PDB entry 2UUA | X-ray diffraction, 2.90 A resolution | chains A and H of the 23 polymer chains in the assembly

[Chain A]
Molecule: 16S RRNA
From: Thermus thermophilus
Sequence (1522 nucleotides; row label = number of the first residue in the row; note: 47 numbers in that range are skipped by the numbering (no residue carries them; nothing is unmodelled there); a row labelled like 189A-189L holds insertion residues (189A, then the next letters in order); numbering starts at 0):
     0 UUUGUUGGAG AGUUUGAUCC UGGCUCAGGG UGAACGCUGG CGGCGUGCCU AAGACAUGCA
    60 AGUCGUGCGG GCCG
    76 CGGGGUUUU
    88 ACUCCG
    96 UGGUCAGCGG CGGACGGGUG AGUAACGCGU GGGU
  129A G
   130 ACCUACCCGG AAGAGGGGGA CAACCCGGGG AAACUCGGGC UAAUCCCCCA UGUGGACCCG
189A-189L CCCCUUGGGGUG
   190 UGUCCAAAGG GCUUU
   216 GCCCGCUUCC GGAUGGGCCC GCGUCCCAUC AGCUAGUUGG UGGGGUAAUG GCCCACCAAG
   276 GCGACGACGG GUAGCCGGUC UGAGAGGAUG GCCGGCCACA GGGGCACUGA GACACGGGCC
   336 CCACUCCUAC GGGAGGCAGC AGUUAGGAAU CUUCCGCAAU GGGCGCAAGC CUGACGGAGC
   396 GACGCCGCUU GGAGGAAGAA GCCCUUCGGG GUGUAAACUC CUGA
   441 ACCCGGGACG AAACCCCC
   460 GA
   470 CGAGGGGA
   479 CUGACGGUAC CGGGGUAA
   498 UAGCGCCGGC CAACUCCGUG CCAGCAGCCG CGGUAAUACG GAGGGCGCGA GCGUUACCCG
   558 GAUUCACUGG GCGUAAAGGG CGUGUAGGCG GCCUGGGGCG UCCCAUGUGA AAGACCACGG
   618 CUCAACCGUG GGGGAGCGUG GGAUACGCUC AGGCUAGACG GUGGGAGAGG GUGGUGGAAU
   678 UCCCGGAGUA GCGGUGAAAU GCGCAGAUAC CGGGAGGAAC GCCGAUGGCG AAGGCAGCCA
   738 CCUGGUCCAC CCGUGACGCU GAGGCGCGAA AGCGUGGGGA GCAAACCGGA UUAGAUACCC
   798 GGGUAGUCCA CGCCCUAAAC GAUGCGCGCU AGGUCUCUGG GUCU
   848 CCUGGGGGCC GAAGCUAACG CGUUAAGCGC GCCGCCUGGG GAGUACGGCC GCAAGGCUGA
   908 AACUCAAAGG AAUUGACGGG GGCCCGCACA AGCGGUGGAG CAUGUGGUUU AAUUCGAAGC
   968 AACGCGAAGA ACCUUACCAG GCCUUGACAU GCUA
 1001A G
  1002 GGAACCCGGG UGAAAGCCUG GGGUGCCCC
1030A-1030D GCGA
  1031 GGGGAGCCCU AGCACAGGUG CUGCAUGGCC GUCGUCAGCU CGUGCCGUGA GGUGUUGGGU
  1091 UAAGUCCCGC AACGAGCGCA ACCCCCGCCG UUAGUUGCCA GCGGUUCGGC CGGGCACUCU
  1151 AACGGGACUG CCCGCG
  1168 AAAGCGGGAG GAAGGAGGGG ACGACGUCUG GUCAGCAUGG CCCUUACGGC CUGGGCGACA
  1228 CACGUGCUAC AAUGCCCACU ACAAAGCGAU GCCACCCGGC AACGGGGAGC UAAUCGCAAA
  1288 AAGGUGGGCC CAGUUCGGAU UGGGGUCUGC AACCCGACCC CAUGAAGCCG GAAUCGCUAG
  1348 UAAUCGCGGA UCAGCC
 1363A A
  1364 UGCCGCGGUG AAUACGUUCC CGGGCCUUGU ACACACCGCC CGUCACGCCA UGGGAGCGGG
  1424 CUCUACCCGA AGUCGCCGG
1442A-1442B GA
  1443 GCCUA
  1452 C
  1456 GGGCAGGCGC CGAGGGUAGG GCCCGUGACU GGGGCGAAGU CGUAACAAGG UAGCUGUACC
  1516 GGAAGGUGCG GCUGGA
 1531A U
  1535 C
1531C-1531D AC
  1538 C
  1532 UC
  1539 CUUUCU
Unresolved in the structure: 0-4, 1531A, 1535, 1531C-1531D, 1538
Metal / ion sites: Mg2+ site 1: U12, G21, G22; Mg2+ site 2: U12, C526, A914; Mg2+ site 3: G15, U920; Mg2+ site 4 near G21 (its only coordinating residue here); Mg2+ site 5: A33, C398; Mg2+ site 6: U37, G38; Mg2+ site 7: C48, G115; Mg2+ site 8 near A53 (its only coordinating residue here); Mg2+ site 9: A59, U387; Mg2+ site 10: G61, U62, G105; Mg2+ site 11: G69, G70, U99; Mg2+ site 12: A116, G117, G289; 95 more Mg2+ sites not listed; 20 more K+ sites not listed
Small-molecule neighbours: paromomycin (PAR): G1405, U1406, C1407, A1408, C1409, G1489, C1490, G1491, A1492, A1493, G1494, U1495, C1496

[Chain H]
Protein: 30S ribosomal protein S8
From: Thermus thermophilus
UniProt: Q5SHQ2 (RS8_THET8); numbering as in UniProt (aligned over 1-138)
Amino-acid sequence (138 residues; each row starts with the number of its first residue):
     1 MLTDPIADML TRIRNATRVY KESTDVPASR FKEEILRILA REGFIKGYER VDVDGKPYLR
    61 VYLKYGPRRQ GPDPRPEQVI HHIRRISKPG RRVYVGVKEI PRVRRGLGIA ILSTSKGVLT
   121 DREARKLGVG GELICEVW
Metal / ion sites: Mg2+ near Ile-83 (its only coordinating residue here)

[Chain A / chain H interface]
Pairs across the interface (80; chain A residue first):
  C564(A) with Arg-91(H), hydrogen bond to the sugar
  C586(A) with Pro-89(H), phosphate contact; Gly-90(H), sugar contact
  G587(A) with Met-1(H), base contact; Thr-3(H), sugar contact; Pro-89(H), phosphate contact; Arg-92(H), salt bridge to the phosphate
  G588(A) with Met-1(H), sugar contact; Leu-2(H), sugar contact; Pro-5(H), phosphate contact
  C589(A) with Pro-5(H), phosphate contact; Ala-28(H), phosphate contact; Ser-29(H), phosphate contact; Lys-32(H), salt bridge to the phosphate
  C590(A) with Ser-29(H), phosphate contact; Arg-30(H), hydrogen bond to the phosphate
  U591(A) with Arg-30(H), salt bridge to the phosphate
  G597(A) with Tyr-94(H), hydrogen bond to the base
  U598(A) with Tyr-94(H), sugar contact
  C599(A) with Val-95(H), sugar contact; Gly-96(H), phosphate contact; Val-97(H), phosphate contact; Ser-115(H), base contact; Val-129(H), sugar contact; Gly-130(H), hydrogen bond to the sugar; Gly-131(H), sugar contact
  C600(A) with Gly-96(H), phosphate contact; Val-97(H), hydrogen bond to the phosphate; Gly-128(H), sugar contact; Val-129(H), sugar contact
  A640(A) with Ser-115(H), hydrogen bond to the base
  U641(A) with Ser-115(H), sugar contact
  A642(A) with Ser-113(H), hydrogen bond to the base; Thr-114(H), hydrogen bond to the base; Ser-115(H), base contact; Gly-117(H), sugar contact; Val-118(H), sugar contact
  C643(A) with Phe-31(H), sugar contact; Arg-92(H), hydrogen bond to the sugar; Tyr-94(H), base contact; Ser-113(H), hydrogen bond to the sugar; Glu-132(H), hydrogen bond to the sugar
  G644(A) with Arg-92(H), sugar contact; Tyr-94(H), sugar contact
  U652(A) with Lys-56(H), hydrogen bond to the phosphate
  A653(A) with Lys-56(H), salt bridge to the phosphate; Pro-57(H), base contact
  G654(A) with Met-1(H), hydrogen bond to the sugar
  A753(A) with Met-1(H), base contact
  G823(A) with Thr-3(H), base contact
  C824(A) with Met-1(H), hydrogen bond to the sugar
  G825(A) with Leu-2(H), sugar contact; Asp-8(H), hydrogen bond to the sugar; Thr-11(H), base contact; Arg-12(H), hydrogen bond to the sugar
  C826(A) with Arg-12(H), sugar contact; Asn-15(H), hydrogen bond to the sugar
  U827(A) with Asn-15(H), sugar contact; Val-19(H), sugar contact; Lys-21(H), phosphate contact
  A828(A) with Lys-21(H), salt bridge to the phosphate
  A859(A) with Val-19(H), base contact
  A860(A) with Arg-18(H), sugar contact; Arg-75(H), hydrogen bond to the phosphate
  G861(A) with Arg-75(H), salt bridge to the phosphate
  C875(A) with Thr-11(H), base contact; Arg-14(H), hydrogen bond to the sugar; Asn-15(H), hydrogen bond to the sugar
  G876(A) with Ala-7(H), sugar contact; Thr-11(H), hydrogen bond to the sugar; Arg-14(H), salt bridge to the phosphate
  C877(A) with Thr-3(H), hydrogen bond to the sugar; Asp-4(H), sugar contact; Ala-7(H), sugar contact; Lys-88(H), salt bridge to the phosphate; Pro-89(H), phosphate contact
  G878(A) with Thr-3(H), sugar contact; Lys-88(H), phosphate contact; Pro-89(H), phosphate contact
  C879(A) with Gly-90(H), phosphate contact
Interface residues without a listed pair, chain A (36 interface residues in all): G755, G874
Interface residues without a listed pair, chain H (43 interface residues in all): Lys-98, Lys-116

[Overview]
Chain A and chain H form an interface of 36 and 43 residues respectively; the contacts include 22 hydrogen
bonds and 8 salt bridges. Polar pairs include G597(A)/Tyr-94(H), A640(A)/Ser-115(H) and A642(A)/Ser-113(H).
Chain A binds paromomycin. U12(A), G21(A) and G22(A) coordinate Mg2+ site 1.
Here chain A is 16S RRNA and chain H is 30S ribosomal protein S8, both from Thermus thermophilus. Entry 2UUA
(Structure of the Thermus thermophilus 30S ribosomal subunit complexed with a Valine-ASL with cmo5U in
position ...) was determined by X-ray diffraction together with 2UUC, 2UU9 and 2UUB from the same study.
